7AKK - chains B and C of the 6 polymer chains in the assembly; structure by X-ray diffraction, 3.40 A resolution.

== Chain B (and C) ==
Molecule: Complement C3 beta chain
From: Homo sapiens
Notes: chain C of this document is another copy of the same molecule, construct and numbering; everything in this record applies to it too
UniProt: P01024 (CO3_HUMAN); residues 1-645 here correspond to UniProt positions 23-667 (UniProt number = residue number + 22)
Amino-acid sequence (645 residues; numbered 1 to 645; the number before each row is that of its first residue):
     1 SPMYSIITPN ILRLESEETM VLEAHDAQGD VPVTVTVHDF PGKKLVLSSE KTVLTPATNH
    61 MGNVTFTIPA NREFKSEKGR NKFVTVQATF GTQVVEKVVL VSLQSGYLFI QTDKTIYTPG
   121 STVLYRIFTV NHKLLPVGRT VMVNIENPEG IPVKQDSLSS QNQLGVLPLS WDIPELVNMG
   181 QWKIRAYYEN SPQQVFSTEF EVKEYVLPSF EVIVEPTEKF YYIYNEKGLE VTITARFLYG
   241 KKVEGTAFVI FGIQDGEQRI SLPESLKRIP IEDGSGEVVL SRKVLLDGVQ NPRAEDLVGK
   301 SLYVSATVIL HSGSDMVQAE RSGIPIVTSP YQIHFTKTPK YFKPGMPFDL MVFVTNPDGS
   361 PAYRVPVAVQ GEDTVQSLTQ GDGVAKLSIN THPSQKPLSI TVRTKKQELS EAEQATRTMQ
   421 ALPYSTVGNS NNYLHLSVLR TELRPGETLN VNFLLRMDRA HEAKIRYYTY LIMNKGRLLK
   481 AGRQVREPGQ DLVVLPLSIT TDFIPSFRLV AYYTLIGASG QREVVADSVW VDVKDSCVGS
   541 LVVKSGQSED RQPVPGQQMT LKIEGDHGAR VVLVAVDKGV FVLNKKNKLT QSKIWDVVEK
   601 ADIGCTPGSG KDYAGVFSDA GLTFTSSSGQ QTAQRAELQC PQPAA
Disulfide bonds: Cys-605/Cys-640
Covalently attached groups: N-acetylglucosamine (NAG) linked to Asn-63
UniProt features mapped onto this chain:
  - site: Ser-519, Gly-520 (Microbial infection: Cleavage)
  - modified residue (Phosphoserine): Ser-16, Ser-48, Ser-275, Ser-281
  - glycosylation: Asn-63 (N-linked (GlcNAc...) asparagine)
What the authors report for this chain:
  - post-translational modification sites: Asn-63

== Interface between chain B and chain C ==
Pairs across the interface (6):
  Val-153(B) with Glu-175(C)
  Lys-154(B) with Asp-172(C)
  Ser-170(B) with Asp-172(C)
  Trp-171(B) with Asp-172(C)
  Asp-172(B) with Trp-171(C); Asp-172(C), hydrogen bond (side chain-backbone)
Other interface residues (no listed pair), chain B (7 interface residues in all): Pro-174, Glu-175
Other interface residues (no listed pair), chain C (6 interface residues in all): Val-153, Ser-170, Pro-174

== Overview ==
Chain B and chain C form an interface of 7 and 6 residues respectively, with 1 hydrogen bond. The
hydrogen-bonded pair is Asp-172(B)/Asp-172(C). N-acetylglucosamine is covalently linked to Asn-63(B). From the
paper: a modification site at Asn-63(B).
Chain B and chain C are both Complement C3 beta chain (Homo sapiens); the structure, Structure of a complement
factor-receptor complex, was determined by X-ray diffraction.
